PDB entry 8PJ0 | X-ray diffraction, 1.70 A resolution | chains A and B

[Chain A (and B)]
Name: 3-oxoacyl-[acyl-carrier-protein] synthase 2
Source organism: Pseudomonas aeruginosa
Notes: EC 2.3.1.179; chain B of this document is another copy of the same molecule, construct and numbering; everything in this record applies to it too
UniProt: G3XDA2 (G3XDA2_PSEAE); residues 2-413 here = UniProt positions 2-413
Chain sequence (412 residues; numbered 2 to 413; the number before each row is that of its first residue):
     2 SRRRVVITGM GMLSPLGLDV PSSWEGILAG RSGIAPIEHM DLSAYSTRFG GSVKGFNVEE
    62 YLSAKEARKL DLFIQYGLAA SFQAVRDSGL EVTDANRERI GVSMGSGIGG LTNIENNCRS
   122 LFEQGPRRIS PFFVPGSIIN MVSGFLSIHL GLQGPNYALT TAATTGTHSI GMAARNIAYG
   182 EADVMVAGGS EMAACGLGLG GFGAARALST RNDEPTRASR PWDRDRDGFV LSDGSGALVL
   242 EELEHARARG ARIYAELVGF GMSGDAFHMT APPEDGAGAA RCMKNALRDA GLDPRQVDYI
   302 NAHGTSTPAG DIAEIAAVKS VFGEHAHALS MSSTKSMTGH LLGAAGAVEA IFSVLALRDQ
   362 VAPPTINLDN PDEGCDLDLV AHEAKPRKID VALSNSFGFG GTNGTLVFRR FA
Construct notes: engineered mutation Ala-164 (Cys in G3XDA2)
Small-molecule neighbours: ZHX (N-(1,5-dimethyl-3-oxidanylidene-2-phenyl-pyrazol-4-yl)-3-methyl-butanamide): Gly-108, Ile-109, Ala-163, Ala-164, Glu-192, Phe-203, Phe-230, Pro-273, His-304, Thr-306, Thr-308, Gly-311, His-341, Leu-343, Gly-344, Phe-398, Gly-399, Phe-400
Reported in the primary citation:
  - binding site for ZHX: Ala-164, Phe-203, Thr-271, His-304, His-341, Phe-400
  - catalytic residues: His-304, His-341 (citing earlier work)

[Chain A / chain B interface]
Residue-residue contacts (129; chain A residue first):
  Ala-45(A) / Pro-127(B)
  Tyr-46(A) / Leu-122(B)
  Tyr-46(A) / Pro-127(B)  hydrophobic
  Glu-99(A) / Arg-282(B)
  Ile-115(A) / Ile-115(B)  hydrophobic
  Ile-115(A) / Leu-198(B)  hydrophobic
  Glu-116(A) / Cys-119(B)
  Glu-116(A) / Phe-123(B)
  Cys-119(A) / Glu-116(B)
  Cys-119(A) / Cys-119(B)  hydrophobic
  Cys-119(A) / Leu-198(B)  hydrophobic
  Arg-120(A) / Phe-123(B)
  Leu-122(A) / Tyr-46(B)
  Leu-122(A) / Gly-197(B)
  Leu-122(A) / Leu-198(B)
  Phe-123(A) / Glu-116(B)
  Phe-123(A) / Cys-119(B)
  Phe-123(A) / Arg-120(B)
  Phe-123(A) / Phe-123(B)  hydrophobic
  Pro-127(A) / Ala-45(B)
  Pro-127(A) / Tyr-46(B)  hydrophobic
  Arg-128(A) / Ala-45(B)  hydrogen bond (side chain-backbone)
  Arg-128(A) / Tyr-46(B)
  Arg-128(A) / Ser-47(B)
  Ile-130(A) / Gly-201(B)
  Ile-130(A) / Gly-202(B)
  Ile-130(A) / Ala-205(B)
  Ser-131(A) / Ala-205(B)
  Pro-132(A) / Ala-205(B)
  Pro-132(A) / Ala-206(B)
  Phe-133(A) / Met-270(B)  hydrophobic
  Phe-134(A) / Leu-198(B)
  Phe-134(A) / Gly-202(B)
  Val-135(A) / Gly-202(B)
  Val-135(A) / Phe-203(B)  hydrophobic
  Val-135(A) / Phe-400(B)  hydrophobic
  Pro-136(A) / Thr-271(B)
  Ile-139(A) / Ile-109(B)  hydrophobic
  Ile-140(A) / Thr-161(B)
  Asn-141(A) / Thr-161(B)
  Asn-141(A) / Thr-162(B)
  Asn-141(A) / Ala-163(B)
  Asn-141(A) / Phe-400(B)  hydrogen bond (side chain-backbone)
  Asn-141(A) / Thr-403(B)
  Met-142(A) / Phe-400(B)
  Met-142(A) / Gly-401(B)
  Gly-145(A) / Gly-401(B)
  Phe-146(A) / Met-270(B)  hydrophobic
  Ser-148(A) / Ala-267(B)
  Ser-148(A) / Gly-401(B)
  Ile-149(A) / Phe-268(B)
  Ile-149(A) / His-269(B)
  Ile-149(A) / Met-270(B)
  Gly-152(A) / Ala-267(B)
  Leu-153(A) / Ala-267(B)
  Gln-154(A) / Ser-264(B)
  Gln-154(A) / Gly-265(B)  hydrogen bond (backbone-backbone)
  Gln-154(A) / Asp-266(B)
  Gln-154(A) / Ala-267(B)
  Gln-154(A) / Arg-282(B)
  Gly-155(A) / Ser-264(B)
  Gly-155(A) / Gly-265(B)
  Pro-156(A) / Met-263(B)  hydrophobic
  Asn-157(A) / His-169(B)
  Asn-157(A) / Met-263(B)
  Asn-157(A) / Thr-403(B)  hydrogen bond (backbone-side chain)
  Tyr-158(A) / Leu-160(B)  hydrophobic
  Tyr-158(A) / Thr-162(B)
  Tyr-158(A) / Met-173(B)  hydrophobic
  Tyr-158(A) / Met-263(B)  hydrophobic
  Ala-159(A) / Leu-160(B)
  Ala-159(A) / Thr-161(B)  hydrogen bond (backbone-backbone)
  Ala-159(A) / Thr-162(B)
  Leu-160(A) / Ala-159(B)
  Thr-161(A) / Ile-140(B)
  Thr-161(A) / Asn-141(B)
  Thr-161(A) / Ala-159(B)  hydrogen bond (backbone-backbone)
  Thr-161(A) / Thr-161(B)
  Thr-162(A) / Asn-141(B)
  Thr-162(A) / Tyr-158(B)
  Thr-162(A) / Ala-159(B)
  Ala-163(A) / Asn-141(B)
  His-169(A) / Asn-157(B)
  Met-173(A) / Tyr-158(B)  hydrophobic
  Arg-176(A) / Glu-182(B)  salt bridge
  Tyr-180(A) / Tyr-180(B)  hydrophobic
  Glu-182(A) / Arg-176(B)  salt bridge
  Gly-197(A) / Leu-122(B)
  Leu-198(A) / Ile-115(B)  hydrophobic
  Leu-198(A) / Cys-119(B)  hydrophobic
  Leu-198(A) / Leu-122(B)
  Leu-198(A) / Phe-134(B)
  Gly-201(A) / Ile-130(B)
  Gly-202(A) / Ile-130(B)
  Gly-202(A) / Phe-134(B)
  Gly-202(A) / Val-135(B)
  Phe-203(A) / Val-135(B)  hydrophobic
  Ala-205(A) / Ile-130(B)
  Ala-205(A) / Ser-131(B)
  Ala-205(A) / Pro-132(B)
  Ala-206(A) / Pro-132(B)
  Met-263(A) / Asn-157(B)
  Met-263(A) / Tyr-158(B)  hydrophobic
  Ser-264(A) / Gln-154(B)
  Ser-264(A) / Gly-155(B)
  Gly-265(A) / Gln-154(B)  hydrogen bond (backbone-backbone)
  Gly-265(A) / Gly-155(B)
  Asp-266(A) / Gln-154(B)
  Ala-267(A) / Ser-148(B)
  Ala-267(A) / Gly-152(B)
  Ala-267(A) / Leu-153(B)
  Ala-267(A) / Gln-154(B)
  Phe-268(A) / Ile-149(B)
  His-269(A) / Ile-149(B)
  Met-270(A) / Phe-133(B)  hydrophobic
  Met-270(A) / Phe-146(B)  hydrophobic
  Met-270(A) / Ile-149(B)
  Thr-271(A) / Pro-136(B)
  Arg-282(A) / Glu-99(B)
  Arg-282(A) / Gln-154(B)
  Phe-400(A) / Val-135(B)  hydrophobic
  Phe-400(A) / Ile-139(B)  hydrophobic
  Phe-400(A) / Asn-141(B)  hydrogen bond (backbone-side chain)
  Phe-400(A) / Met-142(B)
  Gly-401(A) / Met-142(B)
  Gly-401(A) / Gly-145(B)
  Gly-401(A) / Ser-148(B)
  Thr-403(A) / Asn-141(B)
  Thr-403(A) / Asn-157(B)  hydrogen bond (side chain-backbone)
Other interface residues (no listed pair), chain A (65 interface residues in all): Ile-109, Asn-118
Other interface residues (no listed pair), chain B (65 interface residues in all): Asn-118, Pro-156

[In short]
Chain A and chain B each contribute 65 residues to their interface, with 9 hydrogen bonds and 2 salt bridges.
Among the polar pairs are Arg-176(A)/Glu-182(B), Arg-128(A)/Ala-45(B) and Asn-141(A)/Phe-400(B). Chain A binds
compound ZHX. From the paper: catalytic residues His-304(A) and His-341(A); a binding site for ZHX at
Ala-164(A), Phe-203(A) and Thr-271(A) among others.
Both chains are 3-oxoacyl-[acyl-carrier-protein] synthase 2 (Pseudomonas aeruginosa). Entry 8PJ0 (Pseudomonas
aeruginosa FabF C164A mutant in complex with
N-(1,5-dimethyl-3-oxo-2-phenyl-2,3-dihydro-1H-pyrazol-4-yl)-3-methylbutanamide) was determined by X-ray
diffraction (same publication as 8R0I and 8R1V).
